9BWA - chain A; structure by X-ray diffraction, 1.70 A resolution.

[Chain A]
Molecule: Transport and Golgi organization protein 2 homolog
Source organism: Homo sapiens
UniProt: Q6ICL3 (TNG2_HUMAN); residues 1-276 here = UniProt positions 1-276
Sequence (282 residues; row label = number of the first residue in the row):
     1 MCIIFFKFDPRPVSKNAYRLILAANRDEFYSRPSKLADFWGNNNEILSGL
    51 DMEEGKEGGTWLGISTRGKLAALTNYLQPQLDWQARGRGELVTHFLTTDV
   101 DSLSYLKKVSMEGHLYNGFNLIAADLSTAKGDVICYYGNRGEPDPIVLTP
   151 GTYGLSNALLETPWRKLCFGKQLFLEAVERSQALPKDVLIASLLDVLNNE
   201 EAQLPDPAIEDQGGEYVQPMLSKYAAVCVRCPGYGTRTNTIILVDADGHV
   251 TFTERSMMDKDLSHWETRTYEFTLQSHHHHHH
Not modelled in the structure: 1, 276-282
Sequence notes: expression tag (277-282)
Modified / non-standard residues: Cys-2 (cysteinesulfonic acid; OCS)

[Overview]
Chain A is Transport and Golgi organization protein 2 homolog (Homo sapiens); the structure, Crystal structure
of the Transport and Golgi Organization protein 2 Homolog (TANGO2), was determined by X-ray diffraction,
deposited together with 9N1S.
